PDB entry 1XHV | X-ray diffraction, 2.50 A resolution | chains H and B of the 6 polymer chains in the assembly

Chain H:
Molecule: 6-nt DNA strand
Sequence (6 nucleotides; row label = number of the first residue in the row):
     8 GACCGG
Bound ions: Mn2+ site 1: DG8 (shared with 1 residue of chain A; 1 residue of chain G); Mn2+ site 2: DG13 (shared with His73(B), Glu74(B) of chain B)

Chain B:
Molecule: Type II restriction enzyme HincII
Source organism: Haemophilus influenzae
Notes: EC 3.1.21.4
Reference sequence: P17743 (T2C2_HAEIN); residues 2-258 here correspond to UniProt positions 1-257 (UniProt number = residue number - 1)
Sequence (257 residues; row label = number of the first residue in the row):
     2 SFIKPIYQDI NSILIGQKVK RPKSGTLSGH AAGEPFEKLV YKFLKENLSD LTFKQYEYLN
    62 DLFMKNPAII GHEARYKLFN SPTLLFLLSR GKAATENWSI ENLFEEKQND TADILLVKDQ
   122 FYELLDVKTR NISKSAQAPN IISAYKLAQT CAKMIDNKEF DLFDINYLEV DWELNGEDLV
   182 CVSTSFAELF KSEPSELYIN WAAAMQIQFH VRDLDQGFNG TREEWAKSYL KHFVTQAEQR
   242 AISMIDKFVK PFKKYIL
Disordered / not traced: 26-29, 258
Differences from the reference sequence: conflict Thr130 (Arg129 in P17743), Trp173 (Ser172 in P17743)
Bound ions: Mn2+ site 1: Glu38, Asp114, Val128 (shared with 1 residue of chain F); Mn2+ site 2: His73, Glu74 (shared with DG13(H) of chain H); Mn2+ site 3 near Asp114 (its only coordinating residue here)

Interface between chain H and chain B:
Pairs across the interface (14):
  DG8(H) - Gly30(B)  sugar contact
  DG8(H) - His31(B)  base contact
  DG8(H) - Gln109(B)  base contact
  DA9(H) - Gln109(B)  hydrogen bond to the base
  DC10(H) - Gln109(B)  sugar contact
  DC11(H) - Lys108(B)  phosphate contact
  DG12(H) - Lys108(B)  sugar contact
  DG13(H) - His73(B)  hydrogen bond to the base
  DG13(H) - Glu74(B)  hydrogen bond to the base
  DG13(H) - Tyr77(B)  sugar contact
  DG13(H) - Ser90(B)  hydrogen bond to the phosphate
  DG13(H) - Arg91(B)  sugar contact
  DG13(H) - Gly92(B)  phosphate contact
  DG13(H) - Lys93(B)  hydrogen bond to the base
Other interface residues (no listed pair), chain B (14 interface residues in all): Leu86, Phe87, Ala95

Overview:
6 residues of chain H and 14 residues of chain B are in contact; the contacts include 5 hydrogen bonds. Polar
pairs include DA9(H)-Gln109(B), DG13(H)-His73(B) and DG13(H)-Glu74(B). Glu38(B), Asp114(B) and Val128(B) form
the Mn2+ site 1. His73(B), Glu74(B) and DG13(H) form the Mn2+ site 2.
Here chain H is a 6-nt DNA strand and chain B is Type II restriction enzyme HincII (Haemophilus influenzae).
Entry 1XHV (HincII bound to cleaved cognate DNA GTCGAC and Mn2+) was determined by X-ray diffraction (same
publication as 1XHU).
